Entry 8AQS (electron microscopy, 2.92 A resolution); this record covers chains A and B.

[Chain A]
Protein: Spike glycoprotein, Fibritin
From: Severe acute respiratory syndrome coronavirus 2
UniProtKB: chimeric construct of P0DTC2, P10104: residues 1-1208 from P0DTC2 (SPIKE_SARS2) positions 1-1208 (same numbers); residues 1211-1237 from P10104 positions 458-484 (UniProt number = residue number - 753)
Amino-acid sequence (1288 residues; row label = number of the first residue in the row):
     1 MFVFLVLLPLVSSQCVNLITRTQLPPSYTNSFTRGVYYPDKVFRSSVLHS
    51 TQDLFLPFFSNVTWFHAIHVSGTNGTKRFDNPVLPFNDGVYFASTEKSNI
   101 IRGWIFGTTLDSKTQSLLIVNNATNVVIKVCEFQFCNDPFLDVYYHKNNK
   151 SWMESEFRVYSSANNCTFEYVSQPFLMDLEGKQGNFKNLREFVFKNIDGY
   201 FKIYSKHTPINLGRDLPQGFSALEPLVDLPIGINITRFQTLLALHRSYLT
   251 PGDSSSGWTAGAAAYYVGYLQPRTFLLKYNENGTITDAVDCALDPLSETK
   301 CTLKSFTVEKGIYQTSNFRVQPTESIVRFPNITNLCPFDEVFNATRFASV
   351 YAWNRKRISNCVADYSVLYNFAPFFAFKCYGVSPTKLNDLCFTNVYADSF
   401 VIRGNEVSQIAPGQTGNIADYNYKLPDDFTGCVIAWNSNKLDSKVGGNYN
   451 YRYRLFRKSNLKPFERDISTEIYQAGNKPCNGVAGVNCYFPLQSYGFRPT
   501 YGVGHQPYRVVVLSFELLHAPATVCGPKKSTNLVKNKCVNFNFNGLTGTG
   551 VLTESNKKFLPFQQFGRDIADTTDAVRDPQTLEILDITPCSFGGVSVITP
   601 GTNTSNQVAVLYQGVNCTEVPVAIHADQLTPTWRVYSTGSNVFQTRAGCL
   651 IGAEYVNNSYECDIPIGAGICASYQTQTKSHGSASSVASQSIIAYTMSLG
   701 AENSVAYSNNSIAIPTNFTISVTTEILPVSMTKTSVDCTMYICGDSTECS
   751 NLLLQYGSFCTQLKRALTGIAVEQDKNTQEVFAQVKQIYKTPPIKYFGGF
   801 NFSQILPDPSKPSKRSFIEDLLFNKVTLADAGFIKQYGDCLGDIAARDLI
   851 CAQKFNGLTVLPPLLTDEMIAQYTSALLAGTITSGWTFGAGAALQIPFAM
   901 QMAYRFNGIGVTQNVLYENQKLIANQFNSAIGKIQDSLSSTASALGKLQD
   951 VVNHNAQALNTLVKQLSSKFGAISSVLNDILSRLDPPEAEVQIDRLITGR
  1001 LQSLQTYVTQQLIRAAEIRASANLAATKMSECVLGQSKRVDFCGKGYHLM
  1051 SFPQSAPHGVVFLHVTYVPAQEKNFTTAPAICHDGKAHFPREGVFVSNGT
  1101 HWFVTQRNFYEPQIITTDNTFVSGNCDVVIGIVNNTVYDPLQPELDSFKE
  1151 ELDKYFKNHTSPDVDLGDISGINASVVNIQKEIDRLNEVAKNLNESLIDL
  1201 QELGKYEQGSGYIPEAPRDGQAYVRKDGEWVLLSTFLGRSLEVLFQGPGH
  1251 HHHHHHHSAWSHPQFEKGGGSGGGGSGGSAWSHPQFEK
Unresolved in the structure: 1-332, 526-1288
Disulfides: Cys336-Cys361, Cys379-Cys432, Cys391-Cys525, Cys480-Cys488
Covalent attachments: N-acetylglucosamine (NAG) linked to Asn343
Construct notes: variant Ile19 (Thr in P0DTC2), Ser27 (Ala in P0DTC2), Asp142 (Gly in P0DTC2), Gly213 (Val in P0DTC2), Asp339 (Gly in P0DTC2), Phe371 (Ser in P0DTC2), Pro373 (Ser in P0DTC2), Phe375 (Ser in P0DTC2), Ala376 (Thr in P0DTC2), Asn405 (Asp in P0DTC2), Ser408 (Arg in P0DTC2), Asn417 (Lys in P0DTC2), Lys440 (Asn in P0DTC2), Arg452 (Leu in P0DTC2), Asn477 (Ser in P0DTC2), Lys478 (Thr in P0DTC2), Ala484 (Glu in P0DTC2), Val486 (Phe in P0DTC2), Arg498 (Gln in P0DTC2), Tyr501 (Asn in P0DTC2), His505 (Tyr in P0DTC2), Gly614 (Asp in P0DTC2), Tyr655 (His in P0DTC2), Lys679 (Asn in P0DTC2), His681 (Pro in P0DTC2), Gly682 (Arg in P0DTC2), Ser683 (Arg in P0DTC2), Ser685 (Arg in P0DTC2), Lys764 (Asn in P0DTC2), Tyr796 (Asp in P0DTC2), His954 (Gln in P0DTC2), Lys969 (Asn in P0DTC2), Pro986 (Lys in P0DTC2), Pro987 (Val in P0DTC2); linker (1209-1210); engineered mutation Leu1232 (Phe479 in P10104); expression tag (1238-1288)
Curated features (UniProtKB/Swiss-Prot):
  - region: Asn280 to Cys301 (Putative superantigen), Asn448 to Tyr451, Tyr453 to Phe456 (Immunodominant HLA epitope recognized by the CD8+), Ser816 to Tyr837 (Fusion peptide 1), Lys835 to Phe855 (Fusion peptide 2), Asp1163 to Glu1202 (Heptad repeat 2)
  - site: Arg815, Ser816 (Cleavage)
  - glycosylation: Asn17 (N-linked (GlcNAc...) (complex) asparagine), Asn61 (N-linked (GlcNAc...) (hybrid) asparagine), Asn74 (N-linked (GlcNAc...) (complex) asparagine), Asn122 (N-linked (GlcNAc...) (hybrid) asparagine), Asn149 (N-linked (GlcNAc...) (complex) asparagine), Asn165 (N-linked (GlcNAc...) (complex) asparagine), Asn234 (N-linked (GlcNAc...) (high mannose) asparagine), Asn282 (N-linked (GlcNAc...) (complex) asparagine), Thr323 (O-linked (GalNAc) threonine), Ser325 (O-linked (HexNAc...) serine), Asn331 (N-linked (GlcNAc...) (complex) asparagine), Asn343 (N-linked (GlcNAc...) (complex) asparagine), Asn603 (N-linked (GlcNAc...) (hybrid) asparagine), Asn616 (N-linked (GlcNAc...) (complex) asparagine), Asn657 (N-linked (GlcNAc...) (complex) asparagine), Thr676 (O-linked (GlcNAc...) threonine), Thr678 (O-linked (GlcNAc...) threonine), Asn709 (N-linked (GlcNAc...) (high mannose) asparagine), Asn717 (N-linked (GlcNAc...) (hybrid) asparagine), Asn801 (N-linked (GlcNAc...) (hybrid) asparagine) and 6 more in UniProt

[Chain B]
Protein: Processed angiotensin-converting enzyme 2
From: Homo sapiens
UniProtKB: Q9BYF1 (ACE2_HUMAN); numbering as in UniProt (aligned over 19-620)
Amino-acid sequence (886 residues; numbered -15 to 870; the number before each row is that of its first residue; numbers below 1 keep their minus sign (Met-15 is residue -15)):
   -15 MGTLSAPPCTQRIKWKGLLLTASLLNFWNLPTTASTIEEQAKTFLDKFNH
    35 EAEDLFYQSSLASWNYNTNITEENVQNMNNAGDKWSAFLKEQSTLAQMYP
    85 LQEIQNLTVKLQLQALQQNGSSVLSEDKSKRLNTILNTMSTIYSTGKVCN
   135 PDNPQECLLLEPGLNEIMANSLDYNERLWAWESWRSEVGKQLRPLYEEYV
   185 VLKNEMARANHYEDYGDYWRGDYEVNGVDGYDYSRGQLIEDVEHTFEEIK
   235 PLYEHLHAYVRAKLMNAYPSYISPIGCLPAHLLGDMWGRFWTNLYSLTVP
   285 FGQKPNIDVTDAMVDQAWDAQRIFKEAEKFFVSVGLPNMTQGFWENSMLT
   335 DPGNVQKAVCHPTAWDLGKGDFRILMCTKVTMDDFLTAHHEMGHIQYDMA
   385 YAAQPFLLRNGANEGFHEAVGEIMSLSAATPKHLKSIGLLSPDFQEDNET
   435 EINFLLKQALTIVGTLPFTYMLEKWRWMVFKGEIPKDQWMKKWWEMKREI
   485 VGVVEPVPHDETYCDPASLFHVSNDYSFIRYYTRTLYQFQFQEALCQAAK
   535 HEGPLHKCDISNSTEAGQKLFNMLRLGKSEPWTLALENVVGAKNMNVRPL
   585 LNYFEPLFTWLKDQNKNSFVGWSTDWSPYADGSLEVLFQGPMDEPRGPTI
   635 KPCPPCKCPAPNLLGGPSVFIFPPKIKDVLMISLSPIVTCVVVDVSEDDP
   685 DVQISWFVNNVEVHTAQTQTHREDYNSTLRVVSALPIQHQDWMSGKEFKC
   735 KVNNKDLPAPIERTISKPKGSVRAPQVYVLPPPEEEMTKKQVTLTCMVTD
   785 FMPEDIYVEWTNNGKTELNYKNTEPVLDSDGSYFMYSKLRVEKKNWVERN
   835 SYSCSVVHEGLHNHHTTKSFSRTPGKHHHHHHHHHH
Unresolved in the structure: -15 to 18, 614-870
Covalent attachments: N-acetylglucosamine (NAG) linked to Asn53, Asn90, Asn103, Asn322, Asn546
Construct notes: initiating methionine (-15); expression tag (-14 to 18, 621-870); conflict Gly616 (Gln in Q9BYF1), Leu618 (Ile in Q9BYF1), Glu619 (Lys in Q9BYF1)
Ion coordination: Zn2+: His374, His378, Glu402
Curated features (UniProtKB/Swiss-Prot):
  - region (Interaction with SARS-CoV spike glycoprotein): Asp30 to Tyr41, Met82 to Pro84, Lys353 to Arg357
  - active site: Glu375 (Proton acceptor), His505 (Proton donor)
  - binding site (chloride): Arg169, Trp477, Lys481
  - binding site (substrate): Arg273, His345, Pro346, Tyr515
  - binding site (Zn(2+)): His374, His378, Glu402
  - glycosylation (N-linked (GlcNAc...) asparagine): Asn53, Asn90, Asn103, Asn322, Asn432, Asn546
  - mutagenesis: Ser19 (S19P: Increases slightly the interaction with RBD domain of SARS-CoV-2 spike protein), Gln24 to Lys26 (Slightly inhibits interaction with SARS-CoV spike glycoprotein), Gln24 (Q24T: Increases slightly the interaction with RBD domain of SARS-CoV-2 spike protein), Ala25 (A25V: Increases slightly the interaction with RBD domain of SARS-CoV-2 spike protein), Thr27 (T27Y: Increases slightly the interaction with RBD domain of SARS-CoV-2 spike protein. In sACE2.v2.2; increases interaction with RBD domain of SARS-CoV-2 spike protein ...), Leu29 (L29F: Increases slightly the interaction with RBD domain of SARS-CoV-2 spike protein), Lys31 (K31D: Abolishes interaction with SARS-CoV spike glycoprotein; K31Y: Increases slightly the interaction with RBD domain of SARS-CoV-2 spike protein), Asn33 (N33D: Increases slightly the interaction with RBD domain of SARS-CoV-2 spike protein), His34 (H34A: Increases slightly the interaction with RBD domain of SARS-CoV-2 spike protein), Glu37 (E37A: No effect on interaction with SARS-CoV spike glycoprotein), Asp38 (D38A: No effect on interaction with SARS-CoV spike glycoprotein), Leu39 (L39R: Increases slightly the interaction with RBD domain of SARS-CoV-2 spike protein), 48 further mutagenesis entries in UniProt

[Interface between chain A and chain B]
Contacting residue pairs - 27 pairs, chain A then chain B:
  Tyr449(A) with Asp38(B); Gln42(B)
  Tyr453(A) with His34(B), hydrogen bond
  Phe456(A) with Thr27(B)
  Ala475(A) with Gln24(B)
  Gly476(A) with Ser19(B); Gln24(B)
  Asn477(A) with Ser19(B), hydrogen bond
  Asn487(A) with Gln24(B); Tyr83(B)
  Tyr489(A) with Thr27(B); Phe28(B); Lys31(B)
  Phe490(A) with Lys31(B), hydrogen bond (backbone-side chain)
  Gln493(A) with Lys31(B), hydrogen bond; His34(B), hydrogen bond
  Ser494(A) with His34(B), hydrogen bond (backbone-side chain)
  Arg498(A) with Gln42(B)
  Thr500(A) with Tyr41(B), hydrogen bond (backbone-side chain); Asn330(B); Asp355(B); Arg357(B)
  Tyr501(A) with Tyr41(B); Lys353(B); Gly354(B); Asp355(B)
  His505(A) with Lys353(B)
Also at the interface, not in a pair above, chain A (21 interface residues in all): Leu455, Tyr473, Val486, Tyr495, Pro499, Gly502
Also at the interface, not in a pair above, chain B (17 interface residues in all): Asp30, Met82
From the paper, about this interface:
  - residue pairs: Gln493(A)-Lys31(B) (hydrogen bond)

[Overview]
21 residues of chain A face 17 of chain B across their interface; the contacts include 7 hydrogen bonds. Polar
contacts include Tyr453(A)-His34(B), Asn477(A)-Ser19(B) and Phe490(A)-Lys31(B). The paper describes a hydrogen
bond between Gln493(A) and Lys31(B). Covalently linked N-acetylglucosamine: at Asn343(A).
Chain A is Spike glycoprotein, Fibritin (Severe acute respiratory syndrome coronavirus 2) and chain B is
Processed angiotensin-converting enzyme 2 (Homo sapiens); the structure, BA.4/5 SARS-CoV-2 Spike bound to
human ACE2 (local), was determined by electron microscopy, deposited together with 8AQW, 8AQT, 8AQU and 8AQV.
